7CNA - chains A and D of the 6 polymer chains in the assembly; structure by X-ray diffraction, 1.60 A resolution.

[Chain A (and D)]
Protein: Spindlin-1
From: Homo sapiens
Notes: chain D of this document is another copy of the same molecule, construct and numbering; everything in this record applies to it too
Reference sequence: Q9Y657 (SPIN1_HUMAN); numbering as in UniProt (aligned over 51-262)
Amino-acid sequence (212 residues; each row starts with the number of its first residue):
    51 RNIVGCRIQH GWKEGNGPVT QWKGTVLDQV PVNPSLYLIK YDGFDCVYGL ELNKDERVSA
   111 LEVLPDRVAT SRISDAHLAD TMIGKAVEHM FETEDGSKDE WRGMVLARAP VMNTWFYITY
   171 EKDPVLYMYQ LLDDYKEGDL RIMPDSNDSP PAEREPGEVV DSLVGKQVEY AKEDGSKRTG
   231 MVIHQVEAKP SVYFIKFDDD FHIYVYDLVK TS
Not modelled in the structure: 196-203 (chain D: 197-202)
Small-molecule neighbours:
  - benzamidine (BEN), molecule 1: Ala136, Arg152, Gly153, Met154, Glu171, Asp257
  - benzamidine (BEN), molecule 2: Gly207, Glu208, Gln235, Val236, Glu237, Pro240
Swiss-Prot annotation at these positions:
  - region (Histone H3K4me3 and H3R8me2a binding): Gly93 to Tyr98, Glu142, Asp250 to His252
  - site (Histone H3K4me3 and H3R8me2a binding): Asp173, Gln180, Asp184
  - modified residue (Phosphoserine): Ser109, Ser124, Ser199
Reported in the primary citation:
  - conformationally variable residues: Tyr256 to Lys260
  - binding site for Ala-arg-thr-M3L-gln-thr-ala-arg-M3L-ser-thr: Trp62, Trp72, Tyr91, Asp95, Cys96, Tyr98, Phe141, Trp151, Tyr170, Asp173, Tyr177, Asp184, Asp189
  - mutagenesis - W62A, W62A/W72A (10-fold), W72A, Y91A, Y98A, F141A (40-fold): decreased binding to Ala-arg-thr-M3L-gln-thr-ala-arg-M3L-ser-thr

[Interface between chain A and chain D]
Contacting residue pairs (4; chain A residue first):
  Asn52(A) - Val214(D)
  Gln79(A) - Pro81(D)  hydrogen bond (side chain-backbone)
  Pro84(A) - Gln79(D)
  Pro84(A) - Pro84(D)  hydrophobic
Also at the interface, not in a pair above, chain A (4 interface residues in all): Pro81
Also at the interface, not in a pair above, chain D (6 interface residues in all): Val82, Gly215

[Overview]
4 residues of chain A and 6 residues of chain D are in contact; the contacts include 1 hydrogen bond. The
hydrogen-bonded pair is Gln79(A)-Pro81(D). From the paper: a binding site for
Ala-arg-thr-M3L-gln-thr-ala-arg-M3L-ser-thr at Trp62(A), Trp72(A) and Tyr91(A) among others; W62A, W62A/W72A
and W72A of chain A, among others, reduce binding to Ala-arg-thr-M3L-gln-thr-ala-arg-M3L-ser-thr; 6
substitutions were tested in all.
Chain A and chain D are both Spindlin-1 (Homo sapiens); the structure, Crystal structure of Spindlin1/C11orf84
complex bound to histone H3K4me3K9me3 peptide, was determined by X-ray diffraction.
